Entry 9BVT (X-ray diffraction, 3.40 A resolution); this record covers chains D and G of the 14 polymer chains in the assembly.

Chain D:
Name: DNA-directed RNA polymerase II subunit RPB4
Organism: Saccharomyces cerevisiae
Reference sequence: A0A6A5PTI6 (A0A6A5PTI6_YEASX); residue numbers follow UniProt; this construct covers 1-221
Sequence (221 residues; numbered 1 to 221; the number before each row is that of its first residue):
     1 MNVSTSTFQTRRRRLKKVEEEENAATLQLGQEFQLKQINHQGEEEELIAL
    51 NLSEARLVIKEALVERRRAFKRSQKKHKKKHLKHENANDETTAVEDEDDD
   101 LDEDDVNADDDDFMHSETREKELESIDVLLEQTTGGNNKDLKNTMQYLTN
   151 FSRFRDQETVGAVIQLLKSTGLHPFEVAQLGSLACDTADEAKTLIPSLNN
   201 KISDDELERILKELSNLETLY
Unresolved in the structure: 1-2, 10-22, 74-117

Chain G:
Name: DNA-directed RNA polymerase II subunit RPB7
Organism: Saccharomyces cerevisiae
Reference sequence: A0A6A5Q270 (A0A6A5Q270_YEASX); residues 1-171 here = UniProt positions 1-171
Sequence (171 residues; row label = number of the first residue in the row):
     1 MFFIKDLSLNITLHPSFFGPRMKQYLKTKLLEEVEGSCTGKFGYILCVLD
    51 YDNIDIQRGRILPTDGSAEFNVKYRAVVFKPFKGEVVDGTVVSCSQHGFE
   101 VQVGPMKVFVTKHLMPQDLTFNAGSNPPSYQSSEDVITIKSRIRVKIEGC
   151 ISQVSSIHAIGSIKEDYLGAI

How chain D and chain G interact:
Residue-residue contacts - 83 pairs, chain D then chain G:
  Val-3(D) with Asn-10(G); Glu-33(G)
  Thr-5(D) with Leu-7(G); Ser-8(G), hydrogen bond (side chain-backbone); Phe-42(G); Ile-45(G); Tyr-74(G), hydrogen bond
  Ser-6(D) with Leu-7(G); Ser-8(G), hydrogen bond (backbone-backbone); Phe-42(G)
  Thr-7(D) with Lys-5(G); Ser-8(G), hydrogen bond (backbone-side chain); Phe-42(G)
  Phe-8(D) with Lys-5(G); Asp-6(G)
  Gln-9(D) with Lys-5(G)
  Asn-23(D) with Lys-83(G)
  Ala-24(D) with Lys-83(G)
  Ala-25(D) with Lys-83(G), hydrogen bond (backbone-backbone); Gly-84(G); Glu-85(G)
  Leu-29(D) with Phe-82(G), hydrophobic
  Glu-32(D) with Lys-5(G), hydrogen bond (backbone-side chain); Lys-41(G), salt bridge; Phe-42(G)
  Phe-33(D) with Phe-3(G), hydrophobic; Lys-41(G); Phe-42(G); Val-78(G), hydrophobic; Lys-80(G); Phe-82(G), hydrophobic
  Gln-37(D) with Lys-5(G), hydrogen bond
  Asn-39(D) with Arg-75(G), hydrogen bond
  His-40(D) with Asp-6(G), salt bridge; Arg-75(G), hydrogen bond
  Leu-47(D) with Phe-3(G), hydrophobic
  Ile-48(D) with Phe-2(G); Phe-3(G); Ile-4(G)
  Ala-49(D) with Phe-2(G)
  Leu-50(D) with Met-1(G), hydrogen bond (backbone-backbone); Phe-2(G), hydrogen bond (backbone-backbone); Ile-4(G), hydrophobic
  Ile-59(D) with Cys-47(G), hydrophobic
  Arg-66(D) with Glu-35(G), salt bridge; Cys-47(G); Val-48(G); Tyr-51(G)
  Ala-69(D) with Asp-52(G)
  Arg-72(D) with Asp-52(G), salt bridge
  Thr-134(D) with Glu-35(G)
  Asn-138(D) with Glu-35(G); Gly-36(G)
  Asp-140(D) with Gly-36(G); Tyr-44(G); Pro-105(G)
  Leu-141(D) with Glu-35(G); Leu-46(G)
  Asn-143(D) with Gly-104(G)
  Thr-144(D) with Leu-46(G); Gly-104(G); Pro-105(G)
  Tyr-147(D) with Asp-88(G), hydrogen bond (side chain-backbone); Gly-89(G); Val-103(G); Gly-104(G)
  Phe-151(D) with Gly-89(G); Thr-90(G); Arg-142(G)
  Phe-175(D) with Met-1(G), hydrophobic; Glu-85(G)
  Ala-178(D) with Met-1(G)
  Gln-179(D) with Met-1(G); Val-86(G), hydrogen bond (side chain-backbone)
  Leu-183(D) with Val-86(G), hydrophobic; Asp-88(G)
  Ala-184(D) with Arg-144(G), hydrogen bond (backbone-side chain)
  Asp-189(D) with Tyr-167(G)
  Glu-190(D) with Arg-144(G), salt bridge; Tyr-167(G)
  Leu-194(D) with Val-86(G); Arg-144(G); Tyr-167(G), hydrophobic
Interface residues without a listed pair, chain D (48 interface residues in all): Ser-4, Ile-38, Leu-52, Val-58, Ala-62, Leu-63, Asn-137, Leu-148, Thr-193
Interface residues without a listed pair, chain G (47 interface residues in all): Leu-9, Leu-31, Ser-37, Thr-39, Leu-49, Val-77, Gln-102, Asp-166

Summary:
48 residues of chain D and 47 residues of chain G are in contact, with 14 hydrogen bonds and 5 salt bridges.
Among the polar pairs are Glu-32(D)/Lys-41(G), His-40(D)/Asp-6(G) and Arg-66(D)/Glu-35(G).
Chain D is DNA-directed RNA polymerase II subunit RPB4 and chain G is DNA-directed RNA polymerase II subunit
RPB7, both from Saccharomyces cerevisiae; the structure, RNA Pol II - High Mn(+2) concentration, was
determined by X-ray diffraction (same publication as 9BW0, 8U9R and 8U9X).
